5C5E - chains G and B of the 4 polymer chains in the assembly; structure by X-ray diffraction, 2.82 A resolution.

== Chain G ==
Molecule: KaiC C-terminal peptide
Chain sequence (20 residues; each row starts with the number of its first residue):
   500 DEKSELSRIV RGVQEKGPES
Not modelled in the structure: 516-519
Small-molecule neighbours: 52M (2-(6-hydroxy-3-oxo-3H-xanthen-9-yl)-5-[(sulfanylcarbonyl)amino]benzoic acid): G511, V512, K515

== Chain B ==
Molecule: Circadian clock protein KaiA
Source organism: Synechococcus elongatus (strain PCC 7942)
UniProtKB: Q79PF6 (KAIA_SYNE7); residues 1-284 here = UniProt positions 1-284
Chain sequence (290 residues; numbered 1 to 290; the number before each row is that of its first residue):
     1 MLSQIAICIW VESTAILQDC QRALSADRYQ LQVCESGEML LEYAQTHRDQ IDCLILVAAN
    61 PSFRAVVQQL CFEGVVVPAI VVGDRDSEDP DEPAKEQLYH SAELHLGIHQ LEQLPYQVDA
   121 ALAEFLRLAP VETMADHIML MGANHDPELS SQQRDLAQRL QERLGYLGVY YKRDPDRFLR
   181 NLPAYESQKL HQAMQTSYRE IVLSYFSPNS NLNQSIDNFV NMAFFADVPV TKVVEIHMEL
   241 MDEFAKKLRV EGRSEDILLD YRLTLIDVIA HLCEMYRRSI PRETHHHHHH
Not modelled in the structure: 285-290
Construct notes: expression tag (285-290)
Small-molecule neighbours: 52M (2-(6-hydroxy-3-oxo-3H-xanthen-9-yl)-5-[(sulfanylcarbonyl)amino]benzoic acid): P208, L212, N213, I216, D267, H271
Curated features (UniProtKB/Swiss-Prot):
  - region: G165 to R173 (Flexible linker)
  - mutagenesis: I9 (I9T: Extends the period of the circadian rhythm to 29 hours), I16 (I16F: Extends the period of the circadian rhythm to 27 hours), L31 (L31P: Extends the period of the circadian rhythm to 27 hours), S36 (S36P: Extends the period of the circadian rhythm to 29 hours), C53 (C53S: Induces an arrhythmic phenotype), V76 (V76G: Extends the period of the circadian rhythm to 28 hours), E103 (E103K: In kaiA1; extends the period of the circadian rhythm to 33 hours and increases the interaction with KaiB), Q113 (Q113R: Extends the period of the circadian rhythm to 33 hours), Q117 (Q117L: Extends the period of the circadian rhythm to 26 hours), D119 (D119E: Extends the period of the circadian rhythm to 30 hours; D119G: Extends the period of the circadian rhythm to 26 hours), V131 (V131A: Extends the period of the circadian rhythm to 28 hours), D136 (D136V: Extends the period of the circadian rhythm to 30 hours; D136Y: Extends the period of the circadian rhythm to 29 hours), 17 further mutagenesis entries in UniProt

== Chain G / chain B interface ==
Contacting residue pairs - 17 pairs, chain G then chain B:
  D500(G) with D242(B)
  E501(G) with E255(B)
  K502(G) with H237(B), hydrogen bond; M241(B); L258(B), hydrogen bond (side chain-backbone); Y261(B); R262(B)
  S503(G) with M238(B); D242(B)
  L505(G) with R262(B)
  S506(G) with V234(B); M238(B)
  R507(G) with M238(B)
  R510(G) with T231(B); E235(B), salt bridge
  Q513(G) with V230(B); T231(B)
Also at the interface, not in a pair above, chain G (10 interface residues in all): E514
Also at the interface, not in a pair above, chain B (14 interface residues in all): K232, A245

== In short ==
Chain G and chain B form an interface of 10 and 14 residues respectively; the contacts include 2 hydrogen
bonds and 1 salt bridge. Polar contacts include R510(G)-E235(B), K502(G)-H237(B) and K502(G)-L258(B). Ligands
of chain G: compound 52M. Ligands of chain B: compound 52M.
Here chain G is KaiC C-terminal peptide and chain B is Circadian clock protein KaiA (Synechococcus elongatus
(strain PCC 7942)). Entry 5C5E (Structure of KaiA dimer in complex with C-terminal KaiC peptide at 2.8 A
resolution) was determined by X-ray diffraction.
